PDB entry 8EUP | electron microscopy, 3.10 A resolution | chains 1 and C of the 40 polymer chains in the assembly

# Chain 1
Molecule: 3497-nt RNA strand
From: Schizosaccharomyces pombe
Sequence (3497 nucleotides; row label = number of the first residue in the row):
     1 AUUUGACCUC AAAUCAGGUA GGACUACGCG CUGAACUUAA GCAUAUCAAU AAGCGCAGGA
    61 AAAGAAAAUA ACCAUGAUUC CCUCAGUAAC GGCGAGUGAA GCGGGAAAAG CUCAAAUUUG
   121 AAAUCUGGCA ACAUUUCUUU UGUUGUCCGA GUUGUAAUUU CAAGAAGCUG CUUUGAGUGU
   181 AGACGAUCGG UCUAAGUUCC UUGGAACAGG ACGUCAGAGA GGGUGAGAAC CCCGUCUUUG
   241 GUCGAUUGGA UAUGCCAUAU AAAGCGCUUU CGAAGAGUCG AGUUGUUUGG GAAUGCAGCU
   301 CUAAAUGGGU GGUAAAUUUC AUCUAAAGCU AAAUAUUGGC GAGAGACCGA UAGCGAACAA
   361 GUAGAGUGAU CGAAAGAUGA AAAGAACUUU GAAAAGAGAG UUAAAUAGUA CGUGAAAUUG
   421 CUGAAAGGGA AGCAUUGGAA AUCAGUCUUA CCUGGGUGAG AUCAGUAGUC UCUUCGCGAG
   481 ACUAUGCACU CUGAACCUGU GGUAGGUCAG CAUCAGUUUU CGGGGGCGGA AAAAGAAUAA
   541 GGGAAGGUGG CUUUCCGGGU UCUGCCUGGG GAGUGUUUAU AGCCCUUGUU GUAAUACGUC
   601 CACUGGGGAC UGAGGACUGC GGCUUCGUGC CAAGGAUGCU GACAUAAUGG UUUUCAAUGG
   661 CCCGUCUUGA AACACGGACC AAGGAGUCUA GCAUCUAUGC GAGUGUUUGG GUGAUGAAAA
   721 CCCAUCCGCG AAAUGAAAGU GAAUGCAGGU GGGAACGCCC UUGUGGCGUG CACCAUCGAC
   781 CGACCCGGAA GUUUGUCAAU GGAAGGGUUU GAGUAAGAGC AUAGCUGUUG GGACCCGAAA
   841 GAUGGUGAAC UAUGCCUGAA UAGGGUGAAG CCAGAGGAAA CUCUGGUGGA GGCUCGUAGA
   901 GAUUCUGACG UGCAAAUCGA UCUUCAAAUU UGGGUAUAGG GGCGAAAGAC UAAUCGAACC
   961 AUCUAGUAGC UGGUUCCUGC CGAAGUUUCC CUCAGGAUAG CAGAAACUCA GAUCAGUUUU
  1021 AUGAGGUAAA GCGAAUGAUU AGAGGUCUUG GGGAAGGAAU UUCCUCAACC UAUUCUCAAA
  1081 CUUUAAAUAU GUAAGACGCC CUUGUCGCUU AAUUGGACGU GGGCCAUCGA AUGAGAGUUU
  1141 CUAGUGGGCC AUUUUUGGUA AGCAGAACUG GCGAUGCGGG AUGAACCGAA CGUGAGGUUA
  1201 AGGUGCCGGA AUGUACGCUC AUCAGACACC AGAAAAGGUG UUAGUUCAUC UAGACAGCAG
  1261 GACGGUGGCC AUGGAAGUCG GAAUCCGCUA AGGAGUGUGU AACAACUCAC CUGCCGAAUG
  1321 AACUAGCCCU GAAAAUGGAU GGCGCUUAAG CGUACUACCC AUACCUCACC GUCUGGGUUA
  1381 GCUUUGAGAA GCUCAGACGA GUAGGCAGGC GUGGAGGUUU GUGACGAAGC CUUGGGCGUG
  1441 AGCCUGGGUC GAACAGCCUC UAGUGCAGAU CUUGGUGGAA GUAGCAAAUA UUCAAAUGAG
  1501 AACUUUGAAG ACUGAAGUGG GGAAAGGUUC CAUGUGAACA GCAGUUGGAC AUGGGUUAGU
  1561 CGAUCCUAAG AGAUAGGGAA GCUCCGUAUG AAAGUUGCAC GAUUUUUCGU GCCUCCUAUC
  1621 GAAAGGGAAU CCGGUUAAUA UUCCGGAACC AGAAGGUGGA AUCAACACGG CAACGUAAAU
  1681 GAAGUUGGAG ACGUCGGCGG GAGCCCUGGG AAGAGUUCUC UUUUCUUUUU AACAAACCAU
  1741 UGAACUACCC UGAAAUCGGU UUAUCCGGAG CUAGGGUAUG GUGUUUGGAA GAGUUCAGCG
  1801 CCUCAUGCUG AAUCCGGUGC GCUCUCGACG GCCCUUGAAA AUCCAACGGA AGAAUGGACC
  1861 UUCGGGUCCU UGUUUUCACA UCUGGUCGUA CUCAUAACCG CAGCAGGUCU CCAAGGUGAA
  1921 CAGCCUCUAG UUGAUAGAAC AAUGUAGAUA AGGGAAGUCG GCAAAAUGGA UCCGUAACUU
  1981 CGGGAUAAGG AUUGGCUCUA AGGGUUGGGU ACGUUGGGCC UUGGAACCUG AACGGUUGCU
  2041 GGACUGAGCG UGGACCGAUG UCUUUUCUCG CCUUUCGGGG UGAGAAGGGA UGUUGGACCU
  2101 GCUUGGACCU UGGCGGCCGG GAAGUCCUUG GUCGGGCUUU UCUCCUUCUC GGGGAUUAUG
  2161 CUCUUACUGG CGUACGUUUA ACAACCAACU UAGAACUGGU ACGGACAAGG GGAAUCUGAC
  2221 UGUCUAAUUA AAACAUAGCA UUGCGAUGGC CAGAAAGUGG UGUUGACGCA AUGUGAUUUC
  2281 UGCCCAGUGC UCUGAAUGUC AAAGUGAAGA AAUUCAACCA AGCGCGGGUA AACGGCGGGA
  2341 GUAACUAUGA CUCUCUUAAG GUAGCCAAAU GCCUCGUCAU CUAACUAGUG ACGCGCAUGA
  2401 AUGGAUUAAC GAGAUUCCCA CUGUCCCUAU CUACUAUCUA GCGAAACCAC AGCCUGGGGA
  2461 ACGGGCCAGG CAAAAUCAGC GGGGAAAGAA GACCCUGUUG AGCUUGACUC UAGUUUGACA
  2521 UUGUGAAGAG ACAUAGAGGG UGUAGGAUAA GUGGGAGUAU GUUUCGGCAU ACGCCGGUGA
  2581 AAUACCACUA CCUUUAUCGU UUCUUUACUU AAUCAAUGAA GCGGAAUUGG GAUUUAUUUC
  2641 CCAUAUUCUA GCGUUAAAGU UUCUUCGCGA ACUGAUCCGC GUUGAUGACA UUGUCAGGUG
  2701 GGGAGUUUGG CUGGGGCGGC ACAUCUGUUA AAAGAUAACG CAGGUGUCCU AAGGGGGACU
  2761 CAUCGAGAAC AGAAAUCUCG AGUAGAAUAA AAGGGUAAAA GUCCCCUUGA UUUUGAUUUU
  2821 CAGUGUGAAU ACAAACCAUG AAAGUGUGGC CUAUCGAUCC UUUGUUCCCU CGAAAUUUGA
  2881 GGACAGAGGU GCCAGAAAAG UUACCACAGG GAUAACUGGC UUGUGGCAGC CAAGCGUUCA
  2941 UAGCGACGUU GCUUUUUGAU UCUUCGAUGU CGGCUCUUCC UAUCAUACCG AAGCAGAAUU
  3001 CGGUAAGCGU UGGAUUGUUC ACCCACUAAU AGGGAACGUG AGCUGGGUUU AGACCGUCGU
  3061 GAGACAGGUU AGUUUUACCC UACUGAUGAA GUGUCGUCGC AAUGGUAAUU CAACUUAGUA
  3121 CGAGAGGAAC CGUUGAUUCA GAUCAUUGGU AUUUGCGGCU GCCUGACAAG GCAAUGCCGC
  3181 GGAGCUAUCA UCUGCCGGAU AACGGCUGAA CGCCUCUAAG CCAGAAUCCG UGCCAGAAAG
  3241 CGACGAUUUU UUGGUCCGCA UGAUUUAUAU GUAUAAAAAU AGAGGUAGGA CUUGUUCCUA
  3301 CUCUCCUGUA UCGUAGAAGA UGGGCGAUGG UUGAUGAAAC GGAAGUGUUU UAUUGACUUG
  3361 UCCAUGAAAU UCCAUUGAAA UCUUGUGCGG AAUCGAAUCC AUUGCAUACG ACUUUAAUGU
  3421 GGAACGGGGU AUUGUAAGCA GUAGAGUAGC CUUGUUGUUA CGAUCUGCUG AGAUUAAGCC
  3481 UUUGUUCCCA AGAUUUG
Unresolved in the structure: 1-2, 37-47, 92-95, 288-293, 313-318, 474-476, 552-573, 625-627, 733-747, 780-815, 848-956, 991-994, 1024-1089, 1095-1129, 1227-1234, 1250-1317, 1332-1340, 1486-1934, 1939-2436, 2474-3093, 3159-3176, 3249-3268, 3290-3297, 3376-3394, 3435-3470

# Chain C
Name: 60S ribosomal protein L4-B
From: Schizosaccharomyces pombe
Reference sequence: Q9P784 (RL4B_SCHPO); numbering as in UniProt (aligned over 1-363)
Chain sequence (363 residues; numbered 1 to 363; the number before each row is that of its first residue):
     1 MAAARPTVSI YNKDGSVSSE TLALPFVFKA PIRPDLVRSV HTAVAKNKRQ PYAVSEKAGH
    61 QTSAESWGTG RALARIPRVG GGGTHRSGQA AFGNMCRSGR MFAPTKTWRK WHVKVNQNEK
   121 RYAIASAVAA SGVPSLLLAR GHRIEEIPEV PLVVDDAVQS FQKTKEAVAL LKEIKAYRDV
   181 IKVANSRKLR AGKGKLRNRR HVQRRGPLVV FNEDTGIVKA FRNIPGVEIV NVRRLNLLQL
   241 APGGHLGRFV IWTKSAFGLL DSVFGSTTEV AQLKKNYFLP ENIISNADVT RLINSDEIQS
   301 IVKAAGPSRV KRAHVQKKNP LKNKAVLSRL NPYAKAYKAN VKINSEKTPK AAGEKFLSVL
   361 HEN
Unresolved in the structure: 1, 59-92

# Interface between chain 1 and chain C
Pairs across the interface - 249 pairs, chain 1 then chain C:
  A216(1) with Lys163(C), salt bridge to the phosphate; Thr164(C), sugar contact; Val168(C), base contact; Asn223(C), hydrogen bond to the sugar
  G217(1) with Gln162(C), sugar contact; Lys163(C), salt bridge to the phosphate; Thr164(C), hydrogen bond to the phosphate; Lys219(C), sugar contact; Arg222(C), phosphate contact
  A218(1) with Arg222(C), salt bridge to the phosphate; Asn223(C), phosphate contact
  G219(1) with Asn223(C), hydrogen bond to the sugar; Pro225(C), base contact
  G221(1) with Arg187(C), salt bridge to the phosphate; His201(C), salt bridge to the phosphate
  G222(1) with Arg200(C), salt bridge to the phosphate
  C236(1) with Arg222(C), hydrogen bond to the sugar
  A344(1) with Gln50(C), hydrogen bond to the sugar; Asn198(C), sugar contact
  G345(1) with Gln50(C), hydrogen bond to the sugar; Asn198(C), hydrogen bond to the phosphate; Arg199(C), hydrogen bond to the sugar
  A346(1) with Ala45(C), base contact; Lys46(C), base contact; Lys48(C), phosphate contact; Arg49(C), phosphate contact; Gln50(C), hydrogen bond to the phosphate; Arg199(C), sugar contact
  C347(1) with Tyr52(C), sugar contact; Arg197(C), salt bridge to the phosphate; Arg199(C), salt bridge to the phosphate
  C348(1) with Arg197(C), salt bridge to the phosphate
  G349(1) with Lys193(C), hydrogen bond to the sugar; Leu196(C), base contact; Arg197(C), hydrogen bond to the base
  U351(1) with Arg97(C), hydrogen bond to the sugar
  A352(1) with Ser98(C), hydrogen bond to the phosphate
  G353(1) with Met101(C), phosphate contact
  C354(1) with Val54(C), phosphate contact; Ser55(C), hydrogen bond to the phosphate
  G355(1) with Ala58(C), phosphate contact
  A374(1) with Arg97(C), salt bridge to the phosphate
  A515(1) with Gln316(C), hydrogen bond to the sugar; Lys318(C), hydrogen bond to the sugar
  G516(1) with Gln316(C), sugar contact; Lys317(C), phosphate contact; Lys318(C), phosphate contact; Asn323(C), hydrogen bond to the phosphate
  U517(1) with Asn319(C), phosphate contact; Lys322(C), phosphate contact
  G525(1) with Asn340(C), hydrogen bond to the base; Lys342(C), phosphate contact
  G526(1) with Asn340(C), sugar contact; Val341(C), hydrogen bond to the sugar; Lys342(C), salt bridge to the phosphate
  C527(1) with Val341(C), phosphate contact; Lys342(C), phosphate contact; Ile343(C), hydrogen bond to the phosphate; Asn344(C), hydrogen bond to the phosphate
  A530(1) with Leu357(C), base contact; Leu360(C), base contact; His361(C), hydrogen bond to the base
  A531(1) with Thr348(C), base contact; Pro349(C), hydrogen bond to the base; Lys350(C), sugar contact; Ala351(C), hydrogen bond to the base; Ala352(C), phosphate contact
  A532(1) with Lys350(C), salt bridge to the phosphate
  U592(1) with Asn344(C), base contact; Ser345(C), base contact; Glu346(C), base contact; Lys347(C), salt bridge to the phosphate; Thr348(C), hydrogen bond to the sugar
  C601(1) with Ala339(C), sugar contact; Asn340(C), base contact
  A602(1) with Leu327(C), sugar contact; Asn331(C), base contact; Ala334(C), hydrogen bond to the sugar; Tyr337(C), base contact
  C603(1) with Ala339(C), phosphate contact
  A613(1) with Gln316(C), base contact
  G614(1) with Arg312(C), hydrogen bond to the sugar
  U618(1) with Lys311(C), sugar contact
  G619(1) with Lys311(C), hydrogen bond to the sugar
  C620(1) with Arg329(C), base contact
  G621(1) with Ser328(C), sugar contact; Arg329(C), sugar contact
  G622(1) with Lys335(C), hydrogen bond to the phosphate
  C623(1) with Lys335(C), salt bridge to the phosphate
  A632(1) with Lys324(C), sugar contact
  A633(1) with Lys318(C), salt bridge to the phosphate; Asn323(C), hydrogen bond to the phosphate; Ala325(C), sugar contact; Arg329(C), hydrogen bond to the sugar
  G634(1) with Lys311(C), hydrogen bond to the base; His314(C), sugar contact; Val315(C), hydrogen bond to the sugar; Lys318(C), phosphate contact; Arg329(C), salt bridge to the phosphate
  G635(1) with Arg312(C), base contact; Val315(C), base contact; Gln316(C), hydrogen bond to the base
  G683(1) with Met95(C), hydrogen bond to the base
  G684(1) with Met95(C), sugar contact
  A685(1) with Asn94(C), hydrogen bond to the sugar; Phe102(C), phosphate contact
  G686(1) with Phe102(C), phosphate contact
  U687(1) with Phe102(C), sugar contact; Ala103(C), base contact
  C688(1) with Arg109(C), phosphate contact
  U689(1) with Trp108(C), sugar contact; Arg109(C), phosphate contact; Lys110(C), hydrogen bond to the phosphate
  U698(1) with Arg33(C), hydrogen bond to the phosphate; Leu36(C), sugar contact; Glu119(C), base contact
  G699(1) with Arg33(C), salt bridge to the phosphate; Asn116(C), base contact; Asn118(C), hydrogen bond to the sugar; Glu119(C), sugar contact; Tyr122(C), sugar contact
  C700(1) with Asn118(C), sugar contact
  U706(1) with Asn116(C), phosphate contact; Gln117(C), hydrogen bond to the phosphate; Lys120(C), hydrogen bond to the base
  U707(1) with Lys114(C), base contact; Val115(C), base contact; Lys120(C), base contact
  G713(1) with Arg234(C), sugar contact
  A714(1) with Asp214(C), base contact
  U715(1) with Val218(C), base contact; Arg222(C), sugar contact; Ile229(C), hydrogen bond to the base
  G716(1) with Lys48(C), hydrogen bond to the sugar
  A717(1) with Lys48(C), salt bridge to the phosphate
  A718(1) with Lys48(C), salt bridge to the phosphate; Gln50(C), hydrogen bond to the base
  A719(1) with Asn47(C), sugar contact; Lys48(C), sugar contact
  A720(1) with Val44(C), sugar contact; Asn47(C), hydrogen bond to the phosphate; Arg234(C), sugar contact; Leu235(C), sugar contact; Asn236(C), sugar contact
  C721(1) with Lys120(C), phosphate contact; Ile124(C), phosphate contact; Arg233(C), hydrogen bond to the sugar; Arg234(C), sugar contact; Leu235(C), sugar contact
  C722(1) with Gln117(C), hydrogen bond to the phosphate; Arg121(C), salt bridge to the phosphate; Leu273(C), phosphate contact; Lys274(C), phosphate contact
  C723(1) with Arg121(C), salt bridge to the phosphate; Lys274(C), phosphate contact; Lys275(C), hydrogen bond to the phosphate
  A724(1) with Lys275(C), phosphate contact
  A821(1) with Asn116(C), hydrogen bond to the sugar
  U822(1) with Lys114(C), salt bridge to the phosphate; Val115(C), sugar contact; Asn116(C), sugar contact; Glu119(C), base contact
  A823(1) with Val113(C), sugar contact
  G832(1) with Pro104(C), base contact; Lys106(C), base contact
  C834(1) with Phe102(C), sugar contact
  C835(1) with Asn94(C), hydrogen bond to the sugar; Met95(C), sugar contact; Arg100(C), phosphate contact; Phe102(C), sugar contact
  C836(1) with Gly93(C), phosphate contact; Met95(C), sugar contact; Arg100(C), salt bridge to the phosphate
  A965(1) with Glu56(C), base contact
  G1376(1) with Val310(C), base contact
  G1377(1) with Pro307(C), hydrogen bond to the sugar; Ser308(C), hydrogen bond to the base; Val310(C), sugar contact
  U1378(1) with Ala305(C), phosphate contact; Gly306(C), hydrogen bond to the phosphate; Pro307(C), sugar contact; Ser308(C), sugar contact
  U1379(1) with Ile293(C), base contact; Asn294(C), hydrogen bond to the sugar; Gln299(C), hydrogen bond to the sugar
  A1380(1) with Asn294(C), sugar contact; Asp296(C), base contact; Gln299(C), sugar contact
  G1381(1) with Thr290(C), base contact; Asn294(C), base contact
  U1384(1) with Arg309(C), hydrogen bond to the sugar
  U1385(1) with Arg309(C), salt bridge to the phosphate
  G1386(1) with Ser308(C), sugar contact; Arg309(C), hydrogen bond to the base
  A1387(1) with Ser308(C), hydrogen bond to the phosphate
  U1393(1) with Arg309(C), sugar contact; Val310(C), sugar contact
  C1394(1) with Val310(C), sugar contact
  A1395(1) with Arg312(C), salt bridge to the phosphate
  G1414(1) with Gly192(C), phosphate contact; Lys193(C), hydrogen bond to the phosphate; Gly194(C), phosphate contact; Arg199(C), phosphate contact
  A1415(1) with Arg190(C), salt bridge to the phosphate; Gly194(C), phosphate contact; Arg199(C), salt bridge to the phosphate
  G1416(1) with Arg190(C), salt bridge to the phosphate; Arg205(C), hydrogen bond to the phosphate; Gly243(C), hydrogen bond to the base; His245(C), base contact
  G1417(1) with Arg140(C), hydrogen bond to the sugar; Arg205(C), salt bridge to the phosphate; Pro242(C), sugar contact; Gly243(C), hydrogen bond to the sugar; His245(C), hydrogen bond to the sugar
  U1418(1) with Arg140(C), salt bridge to the phosphate; Gly141(C), phosphate contact; Arg204(C), salt bridge to the phosphate; Arg205(C), hydrogen bond to the phosphate
  U1419(1) with Gly141(C), phosphate contact; Arg143(C), salt bridge to the phosphate; Arg204(C), hydrogen bond to the base
  U1420(1) with Arg143(C), salt bridge to the phosphate; Asn185(C), sugar contact
  G1421(1) with Lys188(C), base contact
  U1422(1) with Lys188(C), hydrogen bond to the base
  A1453(1) with Lys195(C), sugar contact
  C1454(1) with Leu189(C), hydrogen bond to the base; Arg190(C), phosphate contact; Ala191(C), base contact; Gly192(C), hydrogen bond to the phosphate; Lys195(C), salt bridge to the phosphate
  A1455(1) with Ala191(C), phosphate contact
  C1458(1) with His245(C), hydrogen bond to the base
  U1459(1) with Arg38(C), sugar contact
  C1460(1) with Thr42(C), sugar contact
  U1461(1) with Lys46(C), salt bridge to the phosphate
  A1462(1) with Arg109(C), sugar contact
  G1463(1) with Tyr52(C), hydrogen bond to the phosphate; Val54(C), base contact; Met101(C), base contact; Thr105(C), base contact; Arg109(C), salt bridge to the phosphate
  A1469(1) with Met95(C), base contact
  C1471(1) with Met95(C), base contact
  U1472(1) with Met95(C), sugar contact; Cys96(C), sugar contact; Arg97(C), hydrogen bond to the sugar
  U1473(1) with Arg97(C), sugar contact
Other interface residues (no listed pair), chain 1 (122 interface residues in all): A220, A229, U337, A373, A375, U518, G524, A690, G705, C1392, G1423
Other interface residues (no listed pair), chain C (148 interface residues in all): Asp35, His41, Pro51, Gly99, Lys165, Arg178, Lys182, Gln203, Leu238, Gly244, Pro280, Ser295, Ala304, Leu321, Tyr333, Lys338

# Overview
Chain 1 and chain C form an interface of 122 and 148 residues respectively, with 72 hydrogen bonds and 36 salt
bridges. Polar contacts include G349(1)-Arg197(C), G525(1)-Asn340(C) and A530(1)-His361(C).
Here chain 1 is a 3497-nt RNA strand and chain C is 60S ribosomal protein L4-B, both from Schizosaccharomyces
pombe. Entry 8EUP (Ytm1 associated 60S nascent ribosome State 1A) was determined by electron microscopy (same
publication as 8ESQ, 8ESR, 8ETC, 8ETG, 8ETH, 8ETI and 3 further entries).
